1I89 - chain A; structure by X-ray diffraction, 1.86 A resolution.

# Chain A
Name: Chalcone synthase 2
Organism: Medicago sativa
Notes: EC 2.3.1.74
Reference sequence: P30074 (CHS2_MEDSA); residue numbers follow UniProt; this construct covers 1-389
Sequence (389 residues; row label = number of the first residue in the row):
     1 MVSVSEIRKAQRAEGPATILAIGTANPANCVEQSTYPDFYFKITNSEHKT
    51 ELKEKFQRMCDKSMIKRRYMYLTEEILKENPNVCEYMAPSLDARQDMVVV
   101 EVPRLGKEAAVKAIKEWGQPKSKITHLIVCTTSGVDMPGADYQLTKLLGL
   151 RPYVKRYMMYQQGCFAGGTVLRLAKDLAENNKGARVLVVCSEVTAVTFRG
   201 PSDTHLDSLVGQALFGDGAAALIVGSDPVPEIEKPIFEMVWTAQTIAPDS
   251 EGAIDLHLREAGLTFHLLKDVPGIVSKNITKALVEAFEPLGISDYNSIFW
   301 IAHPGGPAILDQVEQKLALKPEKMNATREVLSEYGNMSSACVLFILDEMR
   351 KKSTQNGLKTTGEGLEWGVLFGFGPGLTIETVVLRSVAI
Unresolved in the structure: 1
Modified / non-standard residues: Cys164 (3-sulfinoalanine; CSD)
Construct notes: engineered mutation Leu256 (Gly in P30074)
Curated features (UniProtKB/Swiss-Prot):
  - active site: Cys164 (Acyl-thioester intermediate)
  - binding site (CoA): Lys55 to Lys62, Ala308
  - binding site (substrate): Thr197, Gly216, Asp217
  - mutagenesis: Cys164 (C164A/D/S: Loss of activity), Phe215 (F215S/W/Y: Drastically reduces catalytic efficiency), Phe265 (F265V: Decreases catalytic efficiency 2-fold), His303 (H303A/D/N/T: Drastically reduces catalytic efficiency; H303Q: Decreases catalytic efficiency 13-fold), Asn336 (N336A/D/H/K/Q: Drastically reduces catalytic efficiency)

# Summary
Curated annotation (UniProt) lists active-site residue Cys164, 9 CoA-binding residues, 3 substrate-binding
residues and 5 mutagenesis sites.
Chain A is Chalcone synthase 2 (Medicago sativa); the structure, Chalcone synthase (G256L), was determined by
X-ray diffraction together with 1I86, 1I88 and 1I8B from the same study.
